Entry 5KRP (X-ray diffraction, 1.58 A resolution); this record covers chains A and C of the 4 polymer chains in the assembly.

[Chain A (and C)]
Molecule: Frutapin
From: Artocarpus altilis
Notes: chain C of this document is another copy of the same molecule, construct and numbering; everything in this record applies to it too
Amino-acid sequence (150 residues; each row starts with the number of its first residue):
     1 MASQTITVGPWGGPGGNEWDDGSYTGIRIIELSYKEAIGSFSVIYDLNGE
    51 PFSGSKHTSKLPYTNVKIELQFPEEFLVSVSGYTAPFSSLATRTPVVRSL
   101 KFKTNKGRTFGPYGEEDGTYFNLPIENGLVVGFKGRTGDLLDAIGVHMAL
Reported in the primary citation:
  - binding site for glycerol: Asp139, Asp142
  - conformationally variable residues (loop rearrangement): Leu90

[How chain A and chain C interact]
Pairs across the interface (36; chain A residue first):
  Met1(A) - Pro73(C)
  Met1(A) - Glu74(C)
  Met1(A) - Leu129(C)
  Ala2(A) - Thr25(C)
  Ala2(A) - Phe72(C)  hydrophobic
  Ala2(A) - Leu129(C)
  Ser3(A) - Thr25(C)  hydrogen bond (backbone-backbone)
  Ser3(A) - Leu129(C)
  Ser3(A) - Val131(C)
  Ser3(A) - Ala149(C)
  Ser3(A) - Leu150(C)  hydrogen bond (side chain-backbone)
  Gln4(A) - Leu150(C)  hydrogen bond (backbone-backbone)
  Asp21(A) - Asn48(C)
  Gly22(A) - Asn48(C)
  Ser23(A) - Leu47(C)
  Ser23(A) - Asn48(C)  hydrogen bond (backbone-side chain)
  Tyr24(A) - Asn48(C)
  Thr25(A) - Ala2(C)
  Thr25(A) - Ser3(C)  hydrogen bond (backbone-backbone)
  Leu47(A) - Leu47(C)  hydrophobic
  Leu47(A) - Phe52(C)  hydrophobic
  Asn48(A) - Asp21(C)
  Asn48(A) - Gly22(C)
  Asn48(A) - Ser23(C)  hydrogen bond (side chain-backbone)
  Asn48(A) - Tyr24(C)
  Phe52(A) - Leu47(C)  hydrophobic
  Phe72(A) - Ala2(C)  hydrophobic
  Pro73(A) - Met1(C)
  Glu74(A) - Met1(C)
  Leu129(A) - Met1(C)
  Leu129(A) - Ala2(C)
  Leu129(A) - Ser3(C)
  Val131(A) - Ser3(C)
  Ala149(A) - Ser3(C)
  Leu150(A) - Ser3(C)
  Leu150(A) - Gln4(C)
Interface residues without a listed pair, chain A (20 interface residues in all): Phe76

[In short]
Chain A and chain C form an interface of 20 and 19 residues respectively, with 6 hydrogen bonds. Polar pairs
include Ser3(A)-Leu150(C), Ser23(A)-Asn48(C) and Ser3(A)-Thr25(C). From the paper: a binding site for glycerol
at Asp139(A) and Asp142(A); conformational variability at Leu90(A).
Both chains are Frutapin (Artocarpus altilis). Entry 5KRP (Frutapin, a lectin from Artocarpus incisa: Cloning,
Expressing and Structural Analysis) was determined by X-ray diffraction together with 5M6O and 5TQZ from the
same study.
